5GP9 - chains A and B; structure by X-ray diffraction, 1.75 A resolution.

# Chain A (and B)
Molecule: Transcriptional regulator (TetR/AcrR family)
Source organism: Bacillus halodurans (strain ATCC BAA-125 / DSM 18197 / FERM 7344 / JCM 9153 / C-125)
Notes: chain B of this document is another copy of the same molecule, construct and numbering; everything in this record applies to it too
UniProt: Q9K8A4 (Q9K8A4_BACHD); numbering as in UniProt (aligned over 2-195)
Chain sequence (194 residues; row label = number of the first residue in the row):
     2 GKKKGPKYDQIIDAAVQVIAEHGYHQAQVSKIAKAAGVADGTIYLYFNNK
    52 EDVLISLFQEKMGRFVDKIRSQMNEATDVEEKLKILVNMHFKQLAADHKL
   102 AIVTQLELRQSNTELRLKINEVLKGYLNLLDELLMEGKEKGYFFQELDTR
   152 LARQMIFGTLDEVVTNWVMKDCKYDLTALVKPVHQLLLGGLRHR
Unresolved in the structure: 2 (chain B: 2-7, 195)
What the authors report for this chain:
  - binding site for palmitic acid: Phe59, Met63, Phe66, His91, Leu95, Leu101, Gln106, Leu109, Arg110, Leu124, Tyr127, Asp162
  - mutagenesis - G42A: abolished expression

# Interface between chain A and chain B
Pairs across the interface - 78 pairs, chain A then chain B:
  His26(A) - Ser112(B)
  Leu84(A) - Leu192(B)  hydrophobic
  Leu107(A) - Ser112(B)
  Leu107(A) - Arg117(B)
  Glu108(A) - Ser112(B)
  Ser112(A) - Glu108(B)
  Arg117(A) - Leu107(B)
  Arg117(A) - Met170(B)
  Asn121(A) - Met170(B)
  Gly142(A) - His194(B)
  Tyr143(A) - Arg193(B)
  Tyr143(A) - His194(B)  hydrogen bond (backbone-backbone)
  Phe144(A) - Leu192(B)
  Phe144(A) - His194(B)
  Phe145(A) - Leu192(B)  hydrogen bond (backbone-backbone)
  Phe145(A) - Arg193(B)
  Phe145(A) - His194(B)
  Leu148(A) - Leu187(B)  hydrophobic
  Leu148(A) - Leu192(B)  hydrophobic
  Arg151(A) - Tyr175(B)
  Arg151(A) - Leu180(B)
  Leu152(A) - Val164(B)  hydrophobic
  Leu152(A) - Pro183(B)  hydrophobic
  Leu152(A) - Val184(B)
  Leu152(A) - Leu187(B)
  Ala153(A) - Leu187(B)  hydrophobic
  Ala153(A) - Leu192(B)  hydrophobic
  Gln155(A) - Glu163(B)
  Gln155(A) - Val164(B)
  Gln155(A) - Asn167(B)
  Met156(A) - Thr160(B)
  Met156(A) - Leu187(B)  hydrophobic
  Met156(A) - Leu192(B)  hydrophobic
  Ile157(A) - Leu192(B)  hydrophobic
  Phe158(A) - Glu163(B)
  Gly159(A) - Gly159(B)
  Gly159(A) - Glu163(B)
  Thr160(A) - Met156(B)
  Thr160(A) - Thr160(B)  hydrogen bond
  Glu163(A) - Gln155(B)
  Glu163(A) - Phe158(B)
  Val164(A) - Gln155(B)
  Asn167(A) - Gln155(B)
  Met170(A) - Asn121(B)
  Leu180(A) - Arg151(B)
  Pro183(A) - Leu152(B)  hydrophobic
  Leu187(A) - Leu148(B)  hydrophobic
  Leu187(A) - Leu152(B)
  Leu187(A) - Ala153(B)
  Leu187(A) - Met156(B)  hydrophobic
  Leu188(A) - Gly191(B)
  Leu188(A) - Leu192(B)  hydrogen bond (backbone-backbone)
  Leu189(A) - Gly190(B)
  Leu189(A) - Gly191(B)
  Leu189(A) - Leu192(B)  hydrogen bond (backbone-backbone)
  Leu189(A) - Arg193(B)  hydrogen bond (backbone-backbone)
  Gly190(A) - Leu189(B)
  Gly190(A) - Gly190(B)
  Gly190(A) - Gly191(B)
  Gly191(A) - Phe145(B)
  Gly191(A) - Leu188(B)
  Gly191(A) - Leu189(B)
  Gly191(A) - Gly190(B)
  Gly191(A) - Gly191(B)
  Leu192(A) - Leu84(B)  hydrophobic
  Leu192(A) - Phe144(B)
  Leu192(A) - Phe145(B)
  Leu192(A) - Ala153(B)  hydrophobic
  Leu192(A) - Met156(B)  hydrophobic
  Leu192(A) - Ile157(B)  hydrophobic
  Leu192(A) - Leu188(B)  hydrogen bond (backbone-backbone)
  Leu192(A) - Leu189(B)  hydrogen bond (backbone-backbone)
  Arg193(A) - Glu81(B)  salt bridge
  Arg193(A) - Phe145(B)
  Arg193(A) - Leu189(B)  hydrogen bond (backbone-backbone)
  His194(A) - Phe145(B)
  His194(A) - Gly190(B)
  Arg195(A) - Phe145(B)
Also at the interface, not in a pair above, chain A (43 interface residues in all): Gln106, Arg110, Leu118, Leu135, Thr166, Tyr175, Val184
Also at the interface, not in a pair above, chain B (39 interface residues in all): His26, Arg110, Leu135, Tyr143

# In short
43 residues of chain A and 39 residues of chain B are in contact; the contacts include 9 hydrogen bonds and 1
salt bridge. Polar pairs include Arg193(A)-Glu81(B), Thr160(A)-Thr160(B) and Tyr143(A)-His194(B). From the
paper: a binding site for palmitic acid at Phe59(A), Met63(A) and Phe66(A) among others; G42A of chain A
abolishes expression.
Both chains are Transcriptional regulator (TetR/AcrR family) (Bacillus halodurans (strain ATCC BAA-125 / DSM
18197 / FERM 7344 / JCM 9153 / C-125)). Entry 5GP9 (Structural analysis of fatty acid degradation regulator
FadR from Bacillus halodurans) was determined by X-ray diffraction together with 5GPA and 5GPC from the same
study.
